PDB entry 6N58 | electron microscopy, 3.78 A resolution | chains I and L of the 7 polymer chains in the assembly

[Chain I]
Protein: DNA-directed RNA polymerase subunit beta
From: Escherichia coli
Notes: EC 2.7.7.6
Reference sequence: P0A8V2 (RPOB_ECOLI); residue numbers follow UniProt; this construct covers 1-1342
Chain sequence (1342 residues; row label = number of the first residue in the row):
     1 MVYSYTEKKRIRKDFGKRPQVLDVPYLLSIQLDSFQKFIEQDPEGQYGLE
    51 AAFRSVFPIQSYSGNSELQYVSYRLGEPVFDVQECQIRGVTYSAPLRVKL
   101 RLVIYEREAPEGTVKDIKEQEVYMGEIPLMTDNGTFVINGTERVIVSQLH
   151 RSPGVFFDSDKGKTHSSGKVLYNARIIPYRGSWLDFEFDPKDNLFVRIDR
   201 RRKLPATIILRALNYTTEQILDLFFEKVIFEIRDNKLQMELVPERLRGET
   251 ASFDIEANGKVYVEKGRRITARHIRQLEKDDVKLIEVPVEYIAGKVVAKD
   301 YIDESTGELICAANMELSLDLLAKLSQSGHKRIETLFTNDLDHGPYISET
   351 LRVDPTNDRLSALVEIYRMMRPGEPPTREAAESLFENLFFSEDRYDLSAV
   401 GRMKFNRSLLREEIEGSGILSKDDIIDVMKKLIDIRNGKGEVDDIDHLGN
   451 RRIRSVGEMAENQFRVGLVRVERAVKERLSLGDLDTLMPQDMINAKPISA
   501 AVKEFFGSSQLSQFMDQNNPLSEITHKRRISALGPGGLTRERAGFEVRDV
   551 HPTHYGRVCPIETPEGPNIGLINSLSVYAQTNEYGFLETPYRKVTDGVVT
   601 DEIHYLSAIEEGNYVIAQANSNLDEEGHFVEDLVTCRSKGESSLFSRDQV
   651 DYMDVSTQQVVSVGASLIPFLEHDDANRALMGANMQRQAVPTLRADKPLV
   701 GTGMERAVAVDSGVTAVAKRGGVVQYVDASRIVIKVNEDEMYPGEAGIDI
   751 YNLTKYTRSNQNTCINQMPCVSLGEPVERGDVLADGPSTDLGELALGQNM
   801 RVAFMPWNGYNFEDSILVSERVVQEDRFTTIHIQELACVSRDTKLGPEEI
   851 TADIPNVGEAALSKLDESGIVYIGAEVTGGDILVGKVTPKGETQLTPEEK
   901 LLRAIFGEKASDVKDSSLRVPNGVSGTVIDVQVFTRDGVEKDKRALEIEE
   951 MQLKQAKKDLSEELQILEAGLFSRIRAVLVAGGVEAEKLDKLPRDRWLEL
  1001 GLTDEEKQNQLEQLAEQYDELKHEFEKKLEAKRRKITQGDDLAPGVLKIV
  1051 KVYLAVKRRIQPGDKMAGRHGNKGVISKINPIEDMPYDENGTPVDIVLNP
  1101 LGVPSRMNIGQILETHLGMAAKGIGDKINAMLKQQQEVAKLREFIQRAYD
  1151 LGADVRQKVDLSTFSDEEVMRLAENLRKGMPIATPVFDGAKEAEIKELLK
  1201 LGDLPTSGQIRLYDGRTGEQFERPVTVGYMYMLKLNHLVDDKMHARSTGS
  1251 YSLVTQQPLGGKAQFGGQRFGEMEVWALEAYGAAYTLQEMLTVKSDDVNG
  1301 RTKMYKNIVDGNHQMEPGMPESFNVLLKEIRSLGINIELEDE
Disordered / not traced: 1
Residues lining bound ligands: chapso (1N7): Gln725, Tyr726, Ile748, Glu962, Gln965, Ile966, Ala969, Arg994
Curated features (UniProtKB/Swiss-Prot):
  - modified residue (N6-acetyllysine): Lys1022, Lys1200
  - mutagenesis: Ile561 (I561S: Resistant to antibiotics salinamide A and B), Ile569 (I569S: Resistant to antibiotics salinamide A and B), Ala665 (A665E: Resistant to antibiotics salinamide A and B), Asp675 (D675A/G: Resistant to antibiotics salinamide A and B), Asn677 (N677H/K: Resistant to antibiotics salinamide A and B), Leu680 (L680M: Resistant to antibiotics salinamide A and B), Glu813 (E813K: Disrupts the enzyme's active center)

[Chain L]
Protein: RNA polymerase sigma factor RpoD
From: Escherichia coli
Reference sequence: Q0P6L9 (Q0P6L9_ECOLX); residue numbers follow UniProt; this construct covers 1-613
Chain sequence (616 residues; numbered -2 to 613; the number before each row is that of its first residue; numbers below 1 keep their minus sign (Ser-2 is residue -2)):
    -2 SEFMEQNPQSQLKLLVTRGKEQGYLTYAEVNDHLPEDIVDSDQIEDIIQM
    48 INDMGIQVMEEAPDADDLMLAENTADEDAAEAAAQVLSSVESEIGRTTDP
    98 VRMYMREMGTVELLTREGEIDIAKRIEDGINQVQCSVAEYPEAITYLLEQ
   148 YDRVEAEEARLSDLITGFVDPNAEEDLAPTATHVGSELSQEDLDDDEDED
   198 EEDGDDDSADDDNSIDPELAREKFAELRAQYVVTRDTIKAKGRSHATAQE
   248 EILKLSEVFKQFRLVPKQFDYLVNSMRVMMDRVRTQERLIMKLCVEQCKM
   298 PKKNFITLFTGNETSDTWFNAAIAMNKPWSEKLHDVSEEVHRALQKLQQI
   348 EEETGLTIEQVKDINRRMSIGEAKARRAKKEMVEANLRLVISIAKKYTNR
   398 GLQFLDLIQEGNIGLMKAVDKFEYRRGYKFSTYATWWIRQAITRSIADQA
   448 RTIRIPVHMIETINKLNRISRQMLQEMGREPTPEELAERMLMPEDKIRKV
   498 LKIAKEPISMETPIGDDEDSHLGDFIEDTTLELPLDSATTESLRAATHDV
   548 LAGLTAREAKVLRMRFGIDMNTDYTLEEVGKQFDVTRERIRQIEAKALRK
   598 LRHPSRSEVLRSFLDD
Disordered / not traced: -2 to 6, 62-69, 167-212, 236-241
Differences from the reference sequence: expression tag (-2 to 0)
Residues lining bound ligands:
  - chapso (1N7), molecule 1: Ile505, Thr509, Pro510, Ile511, Leu519
  - chapso (1N7), molecule 2: Asp513, Asp514, Phe522

[How chain I and chain L interact]
Pairs across the interface (63; chain I residue first):
  Val79(I) with Arg476(L)
  Arg97(I) with Gly475(L)
  Tyr123(I) with Leu471(L), hydrophobic; Gly475(L); Arg476(L)
  His165(I) with Gln19(L)
  Arg197(I) with Ala25(L)
  Arg200(I) with Ala25(L); Asn28(L), hydrogen bond (backbone-side chain)
  Arg201(I) with Asn28(L)
  Arg202(I) with Asn28(L)
  Lys203(I) with Asp29(L)
  Pro372(I) with Asp34(L); Val36(L), hydrophobic
  Gln490(I) with Gln472(L)
  Ile493(I) with Arg468(L)
  Asn494(I) with Arg468(L)
  Ala495(I) with Leu471(L), hydrophobic
  Asn856(I) with Asp613(L)
  Pro897(I) with Gly564(L)
  Glu898(I) with Thr544(L); Ile565(L); Asp566(L), hydrogen bond (side chain-backbone)
  Glu899(I) with Thr537(L)
  Lys900(I) with Phe563(L)
  Leu901(I) with Leu559(L), hydrophobic; Phe563(L), hydrophobic; Ile565(L), hydrophobic
  Leu902(I) with Leu540(L), hydrophobic; Leu611(L), hydrophobic
  Arg903(I) with Leu611(L)
  Ala904(I) with Phe563(L), hydrophobic; Leu595(L)
  Ile905(I) with Leu595(L), hydrophobic; Arg599(L), hydrogen bond (backbone-side chain)
  Phe906(I) with Arg599(L); Ser604(L); Leu607(L); Arg608(L); Leu611(L), hydrophobic
  Glu908(I) with Leu611(L)
  Asp1041(I) with Thr479(L)
  Pro1044(I) with Lys502(L)
  Gly1045(I) with Lys499(L)
  Thr1248(I) with Pro531(L)
  Ser1250(I) with Glu524(L); Asp525(L)
  Tyr1251(I) with Glu524(L); Asp525(L), hydrogen bond (backbone-backbone); Leu528(L), hydrophobic
  Ser1252(I) with Asp525(L)
  Leu1253(I) with Ile523(L); Glu524(L); Asp525(L)
  Gln1256(I) with Asp525(L); Leu528(L)
  Leu1259(I) with Asp521(L); Phe522(L)
  Arg1269(I) with Glu515(L), salt bridge
  Tyr1305(I) with Pro531(L); Leu532(L)
  Lys1306(I) with Ser534(L); Glu538(L), salt bridge
Also at the interface, not in a pair above, chain I (51 interface residues in all): Glu121, Glu126, Lys163, Thr164, Arg368, Gly373, Val857, Gly907, Asp937, Lys1262, Val1298, Val1309
Also at the interface, not in a pair above, chain L (48 interface residues in all): Tyr21, Glu33, Pro480, Glu481, Ala535, Asp570, Phe610, Asp612

[In short]
51 residues of chain I and 48 residues of chain L are in contact; the contacts include 4 hydrogen bonds and 2
salt bridges. Polar contacts include Arg1269(I)-Glu515(L), Lys1306(I)-Glu538(L) and Arg200(I)-Asn28(L). Chain
I binds chapso. Chain L binds chapso.
Chain I is DNA-directed RNA polymerase subunit beta and chain L is RNA polymerase sigma factor RpoD, both from
Escherichia coli; the structure, Cryo-EM structure of Escherichia coli RNAP polymerase bound with TraR in
conformation II, was determined by electron microscopy together with 6N57, 6OUL and 6P1K from the same study.
